Entry 8PBC (electron microscopy, 2.61 A resolution); this record covers chains E and V of the 22 polymer chains in the assembly.

[Chain E]
Protein: DNA repair protein RAD51 homolog 1
From: Homo sapiens
Reference sequence: Q06609 (RAD51_HUMAN); numbering as in UniProt (aligned over 1-339)
Sequence (339 residues; row label = number of the first residue in the row):
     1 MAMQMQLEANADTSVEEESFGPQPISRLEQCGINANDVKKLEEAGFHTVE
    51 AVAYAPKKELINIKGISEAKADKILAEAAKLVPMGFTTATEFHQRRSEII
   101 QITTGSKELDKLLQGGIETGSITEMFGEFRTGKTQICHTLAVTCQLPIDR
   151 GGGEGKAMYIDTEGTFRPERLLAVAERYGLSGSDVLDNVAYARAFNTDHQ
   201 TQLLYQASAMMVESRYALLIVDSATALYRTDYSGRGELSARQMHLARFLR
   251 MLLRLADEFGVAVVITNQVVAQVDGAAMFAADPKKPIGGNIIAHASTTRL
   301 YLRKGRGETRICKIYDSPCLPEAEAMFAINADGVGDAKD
Disordered / not traced: 1-20, 275-282
Ion coordination: Ca2+ site 1: Thr134 (together with ATP); Ca2+ site 2: Ala293, Ser296, Asp316 (together with ATP)
Small-molecule neighbours:
  - ATP (adenosine-5'-triphosphate), molecule 1: Glu128, Phe129, Arg130, Thr131, Gly132, Lys133, Thr134, Gln135, Glu163, Arg170, Arg310, Ile329, Asn330, Ala331
  - ATP, molecule 2: Ala293, His294, Ser296, Ile314, Asp316, Ser317, Pro318, Cys319, Leu320, Pro321, Glu322
Reported in the primary citation:
  - mutagenesis - D184A, D184A/D187A: decreased binding to BRC4
  - mutagenesis - D184A, D184A/D187A: decreased binding to Breast cancer type 2 susceptibility protein

[Chain V]
Molecule: 30-nt DNA strand
Sequence (30 nucleotides; each row starts with the number of its first residue):
     1 GGAGGAGGAGGAGGAGGAGGAGGAGGAGGA

[Chain E / chain V interface]
Residue-residue contacts (23; chain E residue first):
  Arg229(E) with DA18(V), salt bridge to the phosphate
  Arg235(E) with DG16(V), base contact
  Leu238(E) with DA15(V), sugar contact; DG16(V), sugar contact
  Ser239(E) with DA15(V), sugar contact
  Arg241(E) with DG16(V), hydrogen bond to the phosphate; DG17(V), salt bridge to the phosphate
  Gln242(E) with DA15(V), phosphate contact; DG16(V), hydrogen bond to the phosphate
  Val270(E) with DA18(V), sugar contact; DG19(V), phosphate contact
  Ala271(E) with DA18(V), base contact; DG19(V), hydrogen bond to the phosphate
  Gln272(E) with DG19(V), base contact
  Val273(E) with DA18(V), base contact; DG19(V), base contact
  Ile287(E) with DG17(V), phosphate contact
  Gly288(E) with DG16(V), phosphate contact; DG17(V), hydrogen bond to the phosphate
  Gly289(E) with DG16(V), phosphate contact; DG17(V), hydrogen bond to the phosphate
  Asn290(E) with DG16(V), hydrogen bond to the phosphate
  Ile291(E) with DG16(V), phosphate contact
Also at the interface, not in a pair above, chain E (18 interface residues in all): Met243, Lys285, Pro286

[Overview]
The interface between chain E and chain V involves 18 residues on one side and 5 on the other; the contacts
include 6 hydrogen bonds and 2 salt bridges. Among the polar pairs are Arg241(E)-DG16(V), Gln242(E)-DG16(V)
and Ala271(E)-DG19(V). From the paper: D184A and D184A/D187A of chain E reduce binding to BRC4; D184A and
D184A/D187A of chain E reduce binding to Breast cancer type 2 susceptibility protein.
Here chain E is DNA repair protein RAD51 homolog 1 (Homo sapiens) and chain V is a 30-nt DNA strand. Entry
8PBC (RAD51 filament on ssDNA bound by the BRCA2 c-terminus) was determined by electron microscopy together
with 8PBD from the same study.
